2CVZ - chains C and D of the 4 polymer chains in the assembly; structure by X-ray diffraction, 1.80 A resolution.

== Chain C (and D) ==
Protein: 3-hydroxyisobutyrate dehydrogenase
Organism: Thermus thermophilus
Notes: EC 1.1.1.31; chain D of this document is another copy of the same molecule, construct and numbering; everything in this record applies to it too
UniProtKB: Q5SLQ6 (Q5SLQ6_THET8); numbering as in UniProt (aligned over 1-289)
Amino-acid sequence (289 residues; each row starts with the number of its first residue):
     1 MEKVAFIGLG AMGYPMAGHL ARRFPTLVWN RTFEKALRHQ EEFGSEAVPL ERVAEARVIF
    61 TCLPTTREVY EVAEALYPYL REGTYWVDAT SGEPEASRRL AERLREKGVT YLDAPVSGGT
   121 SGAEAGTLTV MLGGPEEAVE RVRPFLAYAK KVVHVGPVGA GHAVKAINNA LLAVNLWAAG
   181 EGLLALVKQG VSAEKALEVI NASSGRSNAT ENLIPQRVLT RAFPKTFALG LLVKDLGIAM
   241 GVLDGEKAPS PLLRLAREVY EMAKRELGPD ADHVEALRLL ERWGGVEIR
Sequence notes: modified residue (1, 12, 16, 131, 240, 262)
Modified / non-standard residues: Mse-1, Mse-12, Mse-16, Mse-131, Mse-240, Mse-262 (selenomethionine; parent Met)
Ligand contacts: NADPH (NDP; NADPH dihydro-nicotinamide-adenine-dinucleotide phosphate): Gly-8, Leu-9, Gly-10, Ala-11, Mse-12, Gly-13, Trp-29, Asn-30, Arg-31, Thr-32, Lys-35, Cys-62, Leu-63, Pro-64, Glu-68, Glu-71, Val-72, Ala-89, Thr-90, Ser-91, Val-116, Gly-119, Thr-120, Lys-165, Thr-226, Phe-227, Leu-231, Lys-234, Asp-235

== Interface between chain C and chain D ==
Pairs across the interface (106; chain C residue first):
  Ser-117(C) with Ser-203(D); Ser-204(D), hydrogen bond (side chain-backbone)
  Thr-129(C) with Ala-202(D), hydrogen bond (side chain-backbone); Ser-203(D)
  Mse-131(C) with Val-199(D)
  Lys-151(C) with Glu-198(D), salt bridge; Ala-202(D)
  Val-153(C) with Glu-198(D); Val-199(D), hydrophobic
  His-154(C) with Lys-195(D), hydrogen bond (backbone-side chain)
  Val-155(C) with Val-199(D), hydrophobic
  Ala-163(C) with Leu-186(D); Gln-189(D)
  Val-164(C) with Val-199(D), hydrophobic
  Ile-167(C) with Gly-182(D); Leu-186(D), hydrophobic
  Asn-168(C) with Ser-203(D); Ser-204(D), hydrogen bond; Gly-205(D), hydrogen bond (side chain-backbone)
  Asn-169(C) with Ser-204(D)
  Leu-171(C) with Ala-178(D); Ala-179(D), hydrophobic; Gly-205(D)
  Leu-172(C) with Ser-204(D); Gly-205(D)
  Val-174(C) with Val-174(D), hydrophobic; Ala-178(D), hydrophobic
  Asn-175(C) with Asn-175(D); Gly-205(D), hydrogen bond (side chain-backbone); Arg-206(D)
  Trp-177(C) with Leu-252(D)
  Ala-178(C) with Leu-171(D); Val-174(D), hydrophobic; Leu-253(D)
  Ala-179(C) with Leu-171(D)
  Glu-181(C) with Ser-250(D); Pro-251(D); Leu-252(D), hydrogen bond (side chain-backbone); Leu-253(D), hydrogen bond (side chain-backbone)
  Gly-182(C) with Ile-167(D); Leu-253(D)
  Leu-184(C) with Ala-248(D), hydrophobic
  Ala-185(C) with Leu-243(D), hydrophobic
  Leu-186(C) with Ala-163(D), hydrophobic; Ile-167(D), hydrophobic
  Lys-188(C) with Glu-246(D)
  Gln-189(C) with Arg-98(D), hydrogen bond; Ala-163(D); Val-242(D)
  Gly-190(C) with Pro-157(D)
  Val-191(C) with Val-155(D); Ala-160(D), hydrophobic; Val-164(D), hydrophobic
  Ser-192(C) with Val-155(D), hydrogen bond (backbone-backbone)
  Lys-195(C) with Val-153(D); His-154(D); Val-155(D)
  Glu-198(C) with Lys-151(D), salt bridge; Val-153(D)
  Val-199(C) with Mse-131(D), hydrophobic; Val-153(D), hydrophobic; Val-155(D), hydrophobic; Val-164(D), hydrophobic
  Ile-200(C) with Asn-168(D)
  Ala-202(C) with Lys-151(D)
  Ser-203(C) with Ser-117(D), hydrogen bond; Asn-168(D)
  Ser-204(C) with Asn-168(D), hydrogen bond; Asn-169(D); Leu-172(D); Asn-208(D), hydrogen bond (backbone-side chain)
  Gly-205(C) with Asn-168(D), hydrogen bond (backbone-side chain); Leu-171(D); Leu-172(D); Asn-175(D), hydrogen bond (backbone-side chain)
  Arg-206(C) with Asn-175(D); Ser-207(D); Asn-208(D), hydrogen bond (backbone-backbone); Asn-212(D)
  Ser-207(C) with Asn-175(D); Arg-206(D); Ser-207(D)
  Asn-208(C) with Ser-204(D), hydrogen bond (side chain-backbone); Arg-206(D), hydrogen bond (backbone-backbone)
  Asn-212(C) with Arg-206(D)
  Val-242(C) with Gln-189(D)
  Leu-243(C) with Ala-185(D), hydrophobic
  Glu-246(C) with Lys-188(D), salt bridge
  Ala-248(C) with Leu-184(D), hydrophobic
  Pro-249(C) with Leu-280(D); Trp-283(D), hydrophobic
  Ser-250(C) with Glu-181(D)
  Pro-251(C) with Glu-181(D); Leu-255(D); Val-259(D), hydrophobic
  Leu-252(C) with Val-174(D); Trp-177(D); Glu-181(D), hydrogen bond (backbone-side chain); Leu-255(D), hydrophobic
  Leu-253(C) with Ala-178(D); Glu-181(D), hydrogen bond (backbone-side chain); Gly-182(D)
  Leu-255(C) with Leu-252(D), hydrophobic
  Val-259(C) with Pro-251(D), hydrophobic
  Leu-280(C) with Pro-249(D)
  Trp-283(C) with Pro-249(D), hydrophobic
Interface residues without a listed pair, chain C (58 interface residues in all): Ala-160, Ala-196, Ala-256, Gly-284
Interface residues without a listed pair, chain D (59 interface residues in all): Pro-94, Thr-129, Gly-156, Val-191, Ile-200, Ala-256, Gly-284

== In short ==
The interface between chain C and chain D involves 58 residues on one side and 59 on the other; the contacts
include 20 hydrogen bonds and 3 salt bridges. Among the polar pairs are Lys-151(C)/Glu-198(D),
Glu-246(C)/Lys-188(D) and Ser-117(C)/Ser-204(D). Bound to chain C: NADPH.
Chain C and chain D are both 3-hydroxyisobutyrate dehydrogenase (Thermus thermophilus); the structure,
Structure of hydroxyisobutyrate dehydrogenase from thermus thermophilus HB8, was determined by X-ray
diffraction, deposited together with 1WP4.
